PDB entry 3DP3 | X-ray diffraction, 2.30 A resolution | chains C and E of the 6 polymer chains in the assembly

Chain C (and E):
Molecule: (3R)-hydroxymyristoyl-acyl carrier protein dehydratase
From: Helicobacter pylori
Notes: EC 4.2.1.-; chain E of this document is another copy of the same molecule, construct and numbering; everything in this record applies to it too
UniProt: Q5G940 (Q5G940_HELPY); numbering as in UniProt (aligned over 1-159)
Sequence (159 residues; row label = number of the first residue in the row):
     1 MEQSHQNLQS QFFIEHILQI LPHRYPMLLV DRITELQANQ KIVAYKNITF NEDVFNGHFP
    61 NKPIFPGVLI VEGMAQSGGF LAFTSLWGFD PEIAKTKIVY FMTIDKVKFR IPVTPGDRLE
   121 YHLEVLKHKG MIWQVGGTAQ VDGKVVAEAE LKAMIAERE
Disordered / not traced: 1-8 (chain E: 1-7)
Ligand contacts:
  - 4BB (4-tert-butyl-N'-[(1E)-(3,5-dibromo-2,4-dihydroxyphenyl)methylidene]benzohydrazide): Ile20, Leu21, Pro22, His23, Ala75, Gln76, Gly79, Phe80, Phe83, Lys97, Ile98, Val99, Tyr100, Phe101, Arg158
  - benzamidine (BEN): Gln9, Ala38, Thr84, Ser85, Leu86, Trp87, Gly88

Chain C / chain E interface:
Pairs across the interface (56; chain C residue first):
  Ile14(C) - Phe50(E)  hydrophobic
  Leu18(C) - Phe50(E)  hydrophobic
  Tyr25(C) - Tyr25(E)
  Tyr25(C) - Phe50(E)
  Tyr25(C) - Asn51(E)
  Tyr25(C) - Glu52(E)
  Tyr25(C) - Asp53(E)
  Tyr25(C) - Asn56(E)
  Pro26(C) - Asn51(E)  hydrogen bond (backbone-side chain)
  Leu28(C) - Phe50(E)  hydrophobic
  Leu29(C) - Asn51(E)
  Asp31(C) - Thr49(E)  hydrogen bond
  Asp31(C) - Phe50(E)  hydrogen bond (side chain-backbone)
  Asp31(C) - Gly116(E)
  Arg32(C) - Thr114(E)
  Arg32(C) - Pro115(E)  hydrogen bond (side chain-backbone)
  Arg32(C) - Gly116(E)
  Arg32(C) - Asp117(E)  salt bridge
  Tyr45(C) - Gly116(E)  hydrogen bond (side chain-backbone)
  Lys46(C) - Thr49(E)  hydrogen bond
  Lys46(C) - Asn51(E)
  Asn47(C) - Asn47(E)
  Asn47(C) - Ile48(E)  hydrogen bond (side chain-backbone)
  Asn47(C) - Thr49(E)  hydrogen bond (backbone-side chain)
  Asn47(C) - Gly116(E)  hydrogen bond (side chain-backbone)
  Asn47(C) - Asp117(E)  hydrogen bond (side chain-backbone)
  Ile48(C) - Asn47(E)  hydrogen bond (backbone-side chain)
  Thr49(C) - Asp31(E)  hydrogen bond
  Thr49(C) - Lys46(E)  hydrogen bond
  Thr49(C) - Asn47(E)  hydrogen bond (side chain-backbone)
  Thr49(C) - Thr49(E)
  Thr49(C) - Glu52(E)
  Phe50(C) - Ile14(E)  hydrophobic
  Phe50(C) - Leu18(E)  hydrophobic
  Phe50(C) - Leu28(E)  hydrophobic
  Phe50(C) - Asp31(E)  hydrogen bond (backbone-side chain)
  Asn51(C) - Tyr25(E)
  Asn51(C) - Pro26(E)
  Asn51(C) - Leu29(E)
  Asn51(C) - Lys46(E)
  Asn51(C) - Glu52(E)  hydrogen bond
  Glu52(C) - Tyr25(E)
  Glu52(C) - Thr49(E)
  Glu52(C) - Asn51(E)
  Asp53(C) - Tyr25(E)
  Asn56(C) - Tyr25(E)
  Lys62(C) - Glu15(E)
  Pro63(C) - Ile14(E)  hydrophobic
  Thr114(C) - Arg32(E)
  Pro115(C) - Arg32(E)  hydrogen bond (backbone-side chain)
  Gly116(C) - Asp31(E)
  Gly116(C) - Arg32(E)
  Gly116(C) - Tyr45(E)  hydrogen bond (backbone-side chain)
  Gly116(C) - Asn47(E)  hydrogen bond (backbone-side chain)
  Asp117(C) - Arg32(E)  salt bridge
  Asp117(C) - Asn47(E)  hydrogen bond (backbone-side chain)
Other interface residues (no listed pair), chain C (26 interface residues in all): Met27, Arg118
Other interface residues (no listed pair), chain E (26 interface residues in all): Met27, Pro63, Arg118

Summary:
Chain C and chain E each contribute 26 residues to their interface; the contacts include 20 hydrogen bonds and
2 salt bridges. Among the polar pairs are Arg32(C)-Asp117(E), Pro26(C)-Asn51(E) and Asp31(C)-Thr49(E). Ligands
of chain C: benzamidine and compound 4BB.
Chain C and chain E are both (3R)-hydroxymyristoyl-acyl carrier protein dehydratase (Helicobacter pylori); the
structure, Crystal structure of (3R)-Hydroxyacyl-Acyl Carrier Protein Dehydratase (FabZ) from Helicobacter
pylori in complex with compound 3q, was determined by X-ray diffraction (same publication as 3DOY, 3DOZ, 3DP0,
3DP1 and 3DP2).
